PDB entry 9BX8 | electron microscopy, 3.59 A resolution | chains A and B of the 4 polymer chains in the assembly

== Chain A (and B) ==
Protein: Ribonucleoside-diphosphate reductase subunit alpha
Source organism: Bacillus subtilis
Notes: EC 1.17.4.1; chain B of this document is another copy of the same molecule, construct and numbering; everything in this record applies to it too
UniProt: P50620 (RIR1_BACSU); numbering as in UniProt (aligned over 1-700)
Amino-acid sequence (700 residues; row label = number of the first residue in the row):
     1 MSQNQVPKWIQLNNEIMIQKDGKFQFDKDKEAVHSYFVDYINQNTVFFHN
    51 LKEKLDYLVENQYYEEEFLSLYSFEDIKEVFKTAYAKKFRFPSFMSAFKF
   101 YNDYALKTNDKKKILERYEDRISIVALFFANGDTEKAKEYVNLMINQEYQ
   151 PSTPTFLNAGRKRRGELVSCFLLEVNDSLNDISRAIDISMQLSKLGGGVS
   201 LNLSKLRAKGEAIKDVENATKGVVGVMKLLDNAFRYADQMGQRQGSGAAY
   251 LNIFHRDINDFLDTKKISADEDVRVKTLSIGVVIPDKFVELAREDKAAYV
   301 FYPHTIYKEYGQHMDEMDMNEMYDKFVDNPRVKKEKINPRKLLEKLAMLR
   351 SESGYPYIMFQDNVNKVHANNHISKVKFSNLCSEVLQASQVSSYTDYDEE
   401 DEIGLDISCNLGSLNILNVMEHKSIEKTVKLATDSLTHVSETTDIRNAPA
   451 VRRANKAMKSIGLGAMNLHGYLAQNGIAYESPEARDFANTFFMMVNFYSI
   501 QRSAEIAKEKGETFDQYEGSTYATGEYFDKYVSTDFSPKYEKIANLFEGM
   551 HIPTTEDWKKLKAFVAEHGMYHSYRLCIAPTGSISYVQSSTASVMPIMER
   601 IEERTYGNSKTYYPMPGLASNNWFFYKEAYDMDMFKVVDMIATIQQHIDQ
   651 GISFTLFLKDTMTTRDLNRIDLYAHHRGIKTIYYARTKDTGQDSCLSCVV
Not modelled in the structure: 1-5, 689-700
Swiss-Prot annotation at these positions:
  - active site: N380 (Proton acceptor), C382 (Cysteine radical intermediate), E384 (Proton acceptor)
  - binding site (substrate): T153, S169, C170, G198, N380 to E384, P580 to I584
  - site: C170 (Important for hydrogen atom transfer), D177 (Allosteric effector binding), R207 (Allosteric effector binding), C409 (Important for hydrogen atom transfer), Y683 (Important for electron transfer), Y684 (Important for electron transfer), C695 (Interacts with thioredoxin/glutaredoxin), C698 (Interacts with thioredoxin/glutaredoxin)
  - mutagenesis: H255 (H255Y: In ts-A 73; temperature-sensitive lethal mutation)
Reported in the primary citation:
  - catalytic residues: C382 (citing earlier work)

== Chain A / chain B interface ==
Pairs across the interface (61; chain A residue first):
  L179(A) with M190(B); Q191(B); K194(B)
  N180(A) with Q191(B), hydrogen bond; N447(B), hydrogen bond
  I182(A) with Y236(B)
  S183(A) with D187(B), hydrogen bond; M190(B)
  R184(A) with R184(B); Y397(B)
  D187(A) with S183(B), hydrogen bond
  M190(A) with L179(B); S183(B)
  Q191(A) with L179(B); N180(B), hydrogen bond
  K194(A) with L179(B)
  I213(A) with M240(B)
  D215(A) with R163(B)
  V216(A) with M240(B), hydrophobic
  A219(A) with M240(B), hydrophobic
  K221(A) with R235(B); Y236(B), hydrogen bond (side chain-backbone); D238(B), salt bridge
  G225(A) with Y236(B)
  V226(A) with Y236(B)
  K228(A) with N232(B)
  L229(A) with N232(B); A233(B), hydrophobic; Y236(B), hydrophobic
  N232(A) with K228(B); L229(B); N232(B), hydrogen bond
  A233(A) with L229(B), hydrophobic
  R235(A) with K221(B), hydrogen bond (backbone-side chain)
  Y236(A) with L179(B), hydrophobic; I182(B); K221(B), hydrogen bond (backbone-side chain); G225(B); V226(B); L229(B), hydrophobic
  D238(A) with K221(B), salt bridge
  M240(A) with E217(B); N218(B); A219(B), hydrophobic
  D396(A) with R446(B); N447(B), hydrogen bond
  Y397(A) with R184(B); D401(B), hydrogen bond; I403(B); R446(B); N447(B), hydrogen bond (backbone-side chain); P449(B), hydrophobic
  D398(A) with R452(B), salt bridge
  D401(A) with Y397(B), hydrogen bond
  I403(A) with Y397(B)
  R446(A) with D396(B); Y397(B), hydrogen bond (backbone-backbone)
  N447(A) with N180(B); D396(B), hydrogen bond; Y397(B), hydrogen bond (side chain-backbone)
  P449(A) with Y397(B), hydrophobic
Other interface residues (no listed pair), chain A (36 interface residues in all): I186, N218, A237, D272
Other interface residues (no listed pair), chain B (34 interface residues in all): Q242, K276

== Overview ==
36 residues of chain A face 34 of chain B across their interface; the contacts include 16 hydrogen bonds and 3
salt bridges. Among the polar pairs are K221(A)-D238(B), D398(A)-R452(B) and N180(A)-Q191(B). From UniProt: 3
active-site residues, 14 substrate-binding residues and one mutagenesis site on chain A. From the paper: the
catalytic residue C382(A).
Both chains are Ribonucleoside-diphosphate reductase subunit alpha (Bacillus subtilis). Entry 9BX8 (Class 12
model for preturnover condition of Bacillus subtilis ribonucleotide reductase complex) was determined by
electron microscopy together with 9BW3, 9BWX, 9BX2, 9BX3, 9BX6, 9BX9 and 39 further entries from the same
study.
